PDB entry 3LC9 | X-ray diffraction, 2.28 A resolution | chain A

== Chain A ==
Molecule: Ricin A chain
From: Ricinus communis
Notes: EC 3.2.2.22
Reference sequence: P02879 (RICI_RICCO); residues 1-198 here correspond to UniProt positions 36-233 (UniProt number = residue number + 35)
Chain sequence (189 residues; numbered 0 to 198; 10 numbers in that range are skipped by the numbering (no residue carries them; nothing is unmodelled there); the number before each row is that of its first residue; numbering starts at 0):
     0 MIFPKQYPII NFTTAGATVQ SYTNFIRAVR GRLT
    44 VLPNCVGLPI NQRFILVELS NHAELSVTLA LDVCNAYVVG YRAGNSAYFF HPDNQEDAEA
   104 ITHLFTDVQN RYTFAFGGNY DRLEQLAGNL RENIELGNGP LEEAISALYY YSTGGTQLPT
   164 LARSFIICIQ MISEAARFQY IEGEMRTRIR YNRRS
Not modelled in the structure: 0-5, 189-198
Disulfides: Cys-48/Cys-77
Construct notes: initiating methionine (0); engineered mutation Cys-48 (Arg83 in P02879), Cys-77 (Thr112 in P02879)

== Overview ==
Chain A is Ricin A chain (Ricinus communis); the structure, Ricin A-chain variant 1-33/44-198 with engineered
disulfide bond, was determined by X-ray diffraction (same publication as 3MK9).
